3L73 - chains D and J of the 20 polymer chains in the assembly; structure by X-ray diffraction, 3.04 A resolution.

Chain D:
Protein: Mitochondrial cytochrome C1, heme protein
From: Gallus gallus
Notes: EC 1.10.2.2
UniProt: D0VX26 (D0VX26_CHICK); numbering as in UniProt (aligned over 1-241)
Chain sequence (241 residues; numbered 1 to 241; the number before each row is that of its first residue):
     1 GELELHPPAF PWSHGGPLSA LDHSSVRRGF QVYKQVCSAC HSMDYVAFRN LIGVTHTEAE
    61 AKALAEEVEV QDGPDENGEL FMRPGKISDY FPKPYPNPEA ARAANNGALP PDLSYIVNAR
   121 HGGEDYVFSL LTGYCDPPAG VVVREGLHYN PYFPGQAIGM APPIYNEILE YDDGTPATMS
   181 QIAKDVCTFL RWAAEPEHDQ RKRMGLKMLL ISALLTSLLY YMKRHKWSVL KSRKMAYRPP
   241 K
Metal / ion sites: heme c Fe: His41, Met160
Small-molecule neighbours: heme c (HEC): Val32, Val36, Cys37, Ala39, Cys40, His41, Asn105, Ala108, Leu109, Pro110, Pro111, Leu113, Ile116, Arg120, Tyr126, Val127, Leu130, Leu131, Phe153, Ile158, Gly159, Met160, Pro163, Ile164, Val186

Chain J:
Protein: Mitochondrial ubiquinol-cytochrome C reductase 7.2 kDa protein
From: Gallus gallus
Notes: EC 1.10.2.2
UniProt: D0VX27 (D0VX27_CHICK); residues 4-64 here correspond to UniProt positions 1-61 (UniProt number = residue number - 3)
Chain sequence (61 residues; numbered 4 to 64; the number before each row is that of its first residue):
     4 ALLRQAYSAL FRRTSTFALT VVLGAVLFER AFDQGADAIF EHLNEGKLWK HIKHKYEASE
    64 E

How chain D and chain J interact:
Pairs across the interface - 37 pairs, chain D then chain J:
  Ser13(D) with Lys50(J), hydrogen bond (backbone-side chain)
  Leu18(D) with Phe43(J); Asn47(J), hydrogen bond (backbone-side chain)
  Ser19(D) with Asn47(J); Lys50(J)
  Ala20(D) with Phe43(J), hydrophobic; Asn47(J), hydrogen bond (backbone-side chain); Lys50(J), hydrogen bond (backbone-side chain); Leu51(J), hydrophobic
  Leu21(D) with Lys50(J)
  Asp22(D) with Lys50(J)
  His23(D) with Lys50(J), hydrogen bond (backbone-backbone); Trp52(J), hydrogen bond (side chain-backbone)
  Ser24(D) with Ile55(J)
  Arg27(D) with Tyr59(J)
  Gly53(D) with Trp52(J)
  Val54(D) with Trp52(J)
  Thr55(D) with Trp52(J)
  His56(D) with Trp52(J)
  Thr57(D) with Trp52(J); Tyr59(J); Glu60(J)
  Glu60(D) with Tyr59(J); Glu63(J)
  Asp199(D) with Phe43(J); Leu51(J)
  Arg203(D) with Asp40(J), salt bridge; Phe43(J); Glu44(J), salt bridge
  Leu206(D) with Ala39(J)
  Lys207(D) with Phe35(J); Asp36(J), salt bridge; Ala39(J); Asp40(J), salt bridge
  Leu210(D) with Phe35(J), hydrophobic
  Ile211(D) with Phe31(J), hydrophobic; Phe35(J), hydrophobic
Interface residues without a listed pair, chain D (23 interface residues in all): Lys202, Leu214
Interface residues without a listed pair, chain J (19 interface residues in all): Ile42, Leu46, Gly49, Lys58

Overview:
23 residues of chain D face 19 of chain J across their interface, with 6 hydrogen bonds and 4 salt bridges.
Among the polar pairs are Arg203(D)-Asp40(J), Arg203(D)-Glu44(J) and Lys207(D)-Asp36(J). Chain D binds heme c.
His41(D) and Met160(D) coordinate a heme c Fe ion.
Here chain D is Mitochondrial cytochrome C1, heme protein and chain J is Mitochondrial ubiquinol-cytochrome C
reductase 7.2 kDa protein, both from Gallus gallus. Entry 3L73 (Cytochrome BC1 complex from chicken with
triazolone inhibitor) was determined by X-ray diffraction.
